PDB entry 8JZE | electron microscopy, 2.99 A resolution | chains d and b of the 27 polymer chains in the assembly

Chain d:
Protein: Photosystem I PsaD
Sequence (218 residues; each row starts with the number of its first residue):
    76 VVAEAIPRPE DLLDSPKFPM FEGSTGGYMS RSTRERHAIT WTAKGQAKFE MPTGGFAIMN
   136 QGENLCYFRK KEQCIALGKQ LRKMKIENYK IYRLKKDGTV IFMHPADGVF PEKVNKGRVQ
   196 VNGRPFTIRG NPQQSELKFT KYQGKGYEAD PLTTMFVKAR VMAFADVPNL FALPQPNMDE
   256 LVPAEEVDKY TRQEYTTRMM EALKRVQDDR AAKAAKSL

Chain b:
Protein: Photosystem I PsaB
Sequence (663 residues; each row starts with the number of its first residue):
    35 GRCASSRYLQ VLGSIHDIEC GFGIDNTLSL NLQIFTAHWG HLTIILIWVS SNLYHIASNA
    95 NYSLWVKNPI PSMPIAHNIW DPHFTNSTST PYSHTIITTI LIAYSGIYNQ LYTSGFNTIN
   155 QIYKTTFTFS CLAVISILLA KIHINTHSEL LHKLASHTSQ IPSFFQLLYF LDVAISSVNI
   215 RFNFHTGILV GLFSIGYTGH LLDITIPASR APLIHTSPSY LTFFGGLKSN TSSLYLTDIA
   275 HHHLAIGIIS ILTGHLYSSF RAALGTYIRD ILYTSHLTHS IKSLHLALSL ILASCTPLTS
   335 TTAQHIYSLT PYFYLSYDHI YSTALYVHHS YITSFLAIAS HAHTAITLVR DWVAPLEQES
   395 SSKQIRIHTH KAAIISHLSW VSLWLGFHTL AVYSHNDTCI AFNSPSKQIL IEASNGQLIQ
   455 QASGKALYGT INSINNYNKS FDSFIHPISP GDLYVHHAIA LGLHITVLIL LKGGLEARGS
   515 KLMPDKMEHS FGFSCDGPGR GGTCDISAWD SFYLATFWML NSNAWISFYF HYKHLTPRQF
   575 SESSTYLESW FRDYLWFNST PLIHGYSTLG ANDLSVQSWS FLLTHLAWAS GFMFLISWRG
   635 YWQELIDIIL YIHLKTPILI NLWNGDIYTP LALSIVQARF IGLVHFSTGL ILTYPPFIIG
   695 ATS

Chain d / chain b interface:
Contacting residue pairs (67):
  Thr-100(d) with Tyr-645(b)
  Met-104(d) with Tyr-645(b), hydrophobic
  Arg-106(d) with Ile-654(b)
  Ser-107(d) with Leu-648(b); Asn-658(b); Asp-660(b)
  Ile-203(d) with Asp-519(b)
  Arg-204(d) with Pro-518(b), hydrogen bond (side chain-backbone); Asp-519(b); Met-521(b); Glu-522(b), salt bridge
  Asn-206(d) with Glu-522(b)
  Pro-207(d) with Glu-522(b)
  Gln-208(d) with Trp-386(b); Val-387(b); Ala-388(b), hydrogen bond (side chain-backbone); Arg-512(b), hydrogen bond; Met-521(b)
  Gln-209(d) with Met-521(b), hydrogen bond (side chain-backbone); Glu-522(b), hydrogen bond (side chain-backbone); His-523(b), hydrogen bond (side chain-backbone)
  Ser-210(d) with Val-383(b); Arg-384(b), hydrogen bond (side chain-backbone); Asp-385(b); Trp-386(b), hydrogen bond (side chain-backbone); Arg-512(b)
  Glu-211(d) with Val-387(b)
  Lys-213(d) with Arg-384(b); Asp-385(b), salt bridge
  Phe-214(d) with Asp-59(b); Thr-61(b); Leu-64(b), hydrophobic
  Gln-218(d) with Glu-53(b)
  Tyr-222(d) with Glu-522(b)
  Lys-233(d) with Leu-390(b)
  Val-236(d) with Ala-388(b); Pro-389(b), hydrophobic; Leu-390(b), hydrophobic
  Met-237(d) with Leu-390(b), hydrophobic
  Val-242(d) with Arg-303(b); Tyr-307(b)
  Leu-248(d) with Gln-200(b)
  Pro-249(d) with Gln-200(b), hydrogen bond (backbone-side chain)
  Gln-250(d) with Phe-204(b)
  Pro-251(d) with Gln-200(b); Phe-204(b)
  Met-253(d) with Leu-201(b), hydrophobic
  Leu-256(d) with Ser-193(b)
  Val-257(d) with Ser-190(b); His-191(b); Thr-192(b), hydrogen bond (backbone-backbone)
  Pro-258(d) with Ser-190(b); His-191(b); Thr-192(b)
  Ala-259(d) with Ser-190(b)
  Glu-260(d) with Leu-188(b); Ala-189(b); Ser-190(b), hydrogen bond (side chain-backbone); His-191(b), hydrogen bond (side chain-backbone); Thr-192(b)
  Lys-264(d) with Gln-194(b)
  Tyr-270(d) with Gln-194(b), hydrogen bond; Pro-196(b)
  Arg-273(d) with Gln-194(b), hydrogen bond
  Met-274(d) with Ile-195(b), hydrophobic; Pro-196(b); Ser-197(b)
Interface residues without a listed pair, chain d (36 interface residues in all): Gly-221, Pro-243
Interface residues without a listed pair, chain b (41 interface residues in all): Ile-58, Asn-60, Lys-649

Summary:
Chain d and chain b form an interface of 36 and 41 residues respectively, with 14 hydrogen bonds and 2 salt
bridges. Among the polar pairs are Arg-204(d)/Glu-522(b), Lys-213(d)/Asp-385(b) and Arg-204(d)/Pro-518(b).
Here chain d is Photosystem I PsaD and chain b is Photosystem I PsaB. Entry 8JZE (PSI-AcpPCI supercomplex from
Symbiodinium) was determined by electron microscopy (same publication as 8JW0 and 8JZF).
